Entry 7TMR (electron microscopy, 3.50 A resolution); this record covers chains n and o of the 31 polymer chains in the assembly.

[Chain n]
Protein: V-type proton ATPase subunit c
Organism: Saccharomyces cerevisiae
UniProtKB: P25515 (VATL1_YEAST); numbering as in UniProt (aligned over 1-160)
Chain sequence (160 residues; each row starts with the number of its first residue):
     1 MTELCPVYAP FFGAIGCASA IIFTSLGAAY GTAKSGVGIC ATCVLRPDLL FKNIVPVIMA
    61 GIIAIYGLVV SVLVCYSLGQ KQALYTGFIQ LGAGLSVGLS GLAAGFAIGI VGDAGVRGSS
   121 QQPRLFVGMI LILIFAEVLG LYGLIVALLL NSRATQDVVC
Not modelled in the structure: 160
Swiss-Prot annotation at these positions:
  - site: Glu137 (Essential for proton translocation)
  - mutagenesis: Glu137 (E137D: Partial inactivation; E137Q/V/K: Inactivation)

[Chain o]
Protein: V-type proton ATPase subunit c'
Organism: Saccharomyces cerevisiae
UniProtKB: P32842 (VATL2_YEAST); numbering as in UniProt (aligned over 1-164)
Chain sequence (164 residues; numbered 1 to 164; the number before each row is that of its first residue):
     1 MSTQLASNIY APLYAPFFGF AGCAAAMVLS CLGAAIGTAK SGIGIAGIGT FKPELIMKSL
    61 IPVVMSGILA IYGLVVAVLI AGNLSPTEDY TLFNGFMHLS CGLCVGFACL SSGYAIGMVG
   121 DVGVRKYMHQ PRLFVGIVLI LIFSEVLGLY GMIVALILNT RGSE
Not modelled in the structure: 1-6
Swiss-Prot annotation at these positions:
  - site: Glu145 (Essential for proton translocation)
  - mutagenesis: Glu145 (E145D: Partial inactivation; E145L/Q: Inactivation)

[Chain n / chain o interface]
Contacting residue pairs - 68 pairs, chain n then chain o:
  Met1(n) with Ile9(o); Tyr10(o)
  Val7(n) with Ile9(o); Tyr10(o), hydrophobic; Leu92(o), hydrophobic
  Pro10(n) with Phe93(o), hydrophobic
  Phe11(n) with Phe96(o), hydrophobic
  Ala14(n) with Phe96(o); Met97(o), hydrophobic; Ser100(o), hydrogen bond (backbone-side chain)
  Ile15(n) with Leu99(o), hydrophobic
  Cys17(n) with Ser100(o), hydrogen bond; Cys104(o); Leu158(o), hydrophobic
  Ala18(n) with Ser100(o), hydrogen bond (backbone-side chain); Cys104(o), hydrophobic
  Ile21(n) with Cys104(o), hydrophobic
  Ile22(n) with Leu103(o); Phe107(o), hydrophobic
  Ser25(n) with Ala108(o), hydrogen bond (side chain-backbone); Ser111(o); Leu147(o)
  Leu26(n) with Ser111(o), hydrogen bond (backbone-side chain)
  Ala28(n) with Leu147(o), hydrophobic
  Ala29(n) with Ser111(o); Ala115(o); Leu147(o)
  Tyr30(n) with Tyr114(o)
  Thr32(n) with Val119(o); Ile140(o)
  Ala33(n) with Tyr114(o), hydrophobic; Val119(o), hydrophobic
  Gly36(n) with Ile140(o)
  Val37(n) with Val122(o), hydrophobic
  Ile39(n) with Ile140(o), hydrophobic
  Cys40(n) with Gly123(o); Lys126(o); Leu133(o)
  Ala41(n) with Lys126(o)
  Cys43(n) with Gln130(o); Leu133(o), hydrophobic
  Val44(n) with His129(o); Gln130(o)
  Pro47(n) with Arg132(o)
  Leu50(n) with Leu133(o), hydrophobic; Gly136(o)
  Ile54(n) with Leu139(o), hydrophobic; Ile140(o), hydrophobic
  Val57(n) with Phe143(o), hydrophobic
  Ile58(n) with Phe143(o), hydrophobic
  Ala64(n) with Leu147(o), hydrophobic; Tyr150(o), hydrophobic
  Ile65(n) with Tyr150(o)
  Leu68(n) with Tyr150(o); Val154(o), hydrophobic
  Ser71(n) with Val154(o)
  Cys75(n) with Ile157(o), hydrogen bond (side chain-backbone); Leu158(o), hydrophobic; Arg161(o), hydrogen bond (backbone-side chain)
  Tyr76(n) with Arg161(o), hydrogen bond (backbone-side chain)
  Leu78(n) with Phe93(o), hydrophobic; Met97(o), hydrophobic; Leu158(o), hydrophobic; Arg161(o)
  Gly79(n) with Phe93(o)
  Gln80(n) with Tyr10(o); Thr91(o); Phe93(o)
Also at the interface, not in a pair above, chain n (44 interface residues in all): Cys5, Tyr8, Phe51, Gly61, Ser77, Lys81
Also at the interface, not in a pair above, chain o (41 interface residues in all): Pro12, Ser112, Met118, Val135, Ile137, Ser144, Gly151

[Summary]
Chain n and chain o form an interface of 44 and 41 residues respectively, with 8 hydrogen bonds. Polar
contacts include Ala14(n)-Ser100(o), Cys17(n)-Ser100(o) and Ala18(n)-Ser100(o). Curated annotation (UniProt)
lists one mutagenesis site on chain n; one mutagenesis site on chain o.
Chain n is V-type proton ATPase subunit c and chain o is V-type proton ATPase subunit c', both from
Saccharomyces cerevisiae; the structure, V-ATPase from Saccharomyces cerevisiae, State 1, was determined by
electron microscopy together with 7TMM, 7TMO, 7TMP, 7TMQ, 7TMS and 7TMT from the same study.
